8W9C - chains E and F of the 6 polymer chains in the assembly; structure by electron microscopy, 3.30 A resolution.

== Chain E (and F) ==
Protein: Transcriptional regulatory protein RCO1
Source organism: Saccharomyces cerevisiae
Notes: chain F of this document is another copy of the same molecule, construct and numbering; everything in this record applies to it too
Reference sequence: Q04779 (RCO1_YEAST); residues 1-684 here = UniProt positions 1-684
Amino-acid sequence (684 residues; row label = number of the first residue in the row):
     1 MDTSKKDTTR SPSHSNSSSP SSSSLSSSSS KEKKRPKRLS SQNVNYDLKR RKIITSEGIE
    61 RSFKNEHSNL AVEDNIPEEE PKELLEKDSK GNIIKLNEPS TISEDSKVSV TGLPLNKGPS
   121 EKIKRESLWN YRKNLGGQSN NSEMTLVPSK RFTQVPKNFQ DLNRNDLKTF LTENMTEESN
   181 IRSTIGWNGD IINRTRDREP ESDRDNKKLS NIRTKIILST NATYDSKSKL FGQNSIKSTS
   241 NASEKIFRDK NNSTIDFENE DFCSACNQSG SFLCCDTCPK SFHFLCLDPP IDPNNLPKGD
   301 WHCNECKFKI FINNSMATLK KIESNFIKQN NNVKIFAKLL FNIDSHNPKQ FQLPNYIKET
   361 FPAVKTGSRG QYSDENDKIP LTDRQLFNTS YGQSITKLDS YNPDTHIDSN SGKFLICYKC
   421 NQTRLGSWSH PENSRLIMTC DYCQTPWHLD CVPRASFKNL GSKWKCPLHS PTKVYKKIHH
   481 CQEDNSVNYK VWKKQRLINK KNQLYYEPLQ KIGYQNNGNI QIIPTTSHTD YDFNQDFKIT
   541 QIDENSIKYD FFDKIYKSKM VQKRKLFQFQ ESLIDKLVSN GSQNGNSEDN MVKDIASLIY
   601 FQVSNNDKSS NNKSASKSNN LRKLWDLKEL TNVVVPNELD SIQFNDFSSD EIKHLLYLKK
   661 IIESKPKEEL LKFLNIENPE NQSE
Not modelled in the structure: 1-104, 131-165, 190-254, 479-488, 525-537, 581-684 (chain F: 1-254, 376-542, 578-684)
UniProt features mapped onto this chain:
  - zinc finger: E260 to K309 (PHD-type 1), F414 to T472 (PHD-type 2)
  - modified residue: M1 (N-acetylmethionine), S68 (Phosphoserine), S683 (Phosphoserine)
Bound ions: Zn2+ site 1: C263, C266, H283, C286 (shared with 1 residue of chain C); Zn2+ site 2: C275, C278, C303, C306; Zn2+ site 3: C420, H448, C451; Zn2+ site 4: C440, C443, C466

== Chain E / chain F interface ==
Pairs across the interface - 22 pairs, chain E then chain F:
  P508(E) - K334(F)
  L509(E) - K334(F)
  L509(E) - I335(F)
  L509(E) - K338(F)
  K511(E) - K334(F)
  K548(E) - S546(F)
  Y549(E) - S546(F)
  Y549(E) - Y549(F)
  Y556(E) - D550(F)
  Y556(E) - D553(F)
  Y556(E) - K557(F)  hydrogen bond (backbone-side chain)
  M560(E) - Y556(F)
  M560(E) - K557(F)
  M560(E) - M560(F)  hydrophobic
  M560(E) - R564(F)
  R564(E) - R564(F)
  F567(E) - R564(F)
  F567(E) - K565(F)
  F567(E) - Q568(F)
  E571(E) - Q568(F)
  E571(E) - E571(F)
  V578(E) - D575(F)
Interface residues without a listed pair, chain E (14 interface residues in all): E507, K559, K563
Interface residues without a listed pair, chain F (19 interface residues in all): N331, A337, N545, V561

== Overview ==
14 residues of chain E face 19 of chain F across their interface, with 1 hydrogen bond. Its one
hydrogen-bonded contact is Y556(E)-K557(F). C263(E), C266(E), H283(E) and C286(E) form the Zn2+ site 1. The
Zn2+ site 2 is built by C275(E), C278(E), C303(E) and C306(E).
Both chains are Transcriptional regulatory protein RCO1 (Saccharomyces cerevisiae). Entry 8W9C (Cryo-EM
structure of the Rpd3S complex from budding yeast) was determined by electron microscopy, deposited together
with 8W9D, 8W9E and 8W9F.
